PDB entry 2FTY | X-ray diffraction, 2.40 A resolution | chains A and B of the 4 polymer chains in the assembly

== Chain A (and B) ==
Molecule: dihydropyrimidinase
Source organism: Lachancea kluyveri
Notes: EC 3.5.2.2; chain B of this document is another copy of the same molecule, construct and numbering; everything in this record applies to it too
UniProtKB: Q9P903 (Q9P903_SACKL); residue numbers follow UniProt; this construct covers 2-542
Chain sequence (559 residues; numbered 2 to 560; the number before each row is that of its first residue):
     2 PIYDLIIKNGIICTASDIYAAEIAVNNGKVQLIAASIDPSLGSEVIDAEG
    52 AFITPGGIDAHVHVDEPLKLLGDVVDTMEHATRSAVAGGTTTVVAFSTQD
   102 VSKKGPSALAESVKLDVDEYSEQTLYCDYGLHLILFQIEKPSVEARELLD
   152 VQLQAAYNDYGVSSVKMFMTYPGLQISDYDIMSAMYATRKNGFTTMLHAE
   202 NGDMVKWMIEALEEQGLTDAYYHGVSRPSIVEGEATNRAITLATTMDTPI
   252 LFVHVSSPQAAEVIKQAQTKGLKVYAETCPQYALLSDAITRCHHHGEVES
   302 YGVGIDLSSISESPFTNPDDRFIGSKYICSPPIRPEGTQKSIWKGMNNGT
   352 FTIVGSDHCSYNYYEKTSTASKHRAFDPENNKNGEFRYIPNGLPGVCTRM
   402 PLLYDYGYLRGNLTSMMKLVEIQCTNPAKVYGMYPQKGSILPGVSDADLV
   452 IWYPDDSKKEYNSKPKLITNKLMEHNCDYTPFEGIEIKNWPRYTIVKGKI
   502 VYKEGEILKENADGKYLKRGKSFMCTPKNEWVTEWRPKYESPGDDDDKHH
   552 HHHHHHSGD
Not modelled in the structure: 295-302, 542-560
Construct notes: modified residue (167); expression tag (543-560)
Modified residues: Lys-167 (lysine nz-carboxylic acid; KCX)
Metal / ion sites: Zn2+ site 1: His-62, His-64, Lys-167, Asp-358; Zn2+ site 2: Lys-167, His-199, His-255
Curated features (UniProtKB/Swiss-Prot):
  - binding site (Zn(2+)): His-62, His-64, Lys-167, His-199, His-255, Asp-358
  - binding site (substrate): Tyr-172, Ser-331, Asn-392
  - modified residue: Lys-167 (N6-carboxylysine)

== How chain A and chain B interact ==
Pairs across the interface (80; chain A residue first):
  Ser-143(A) with Trp-208(B); Glu-211(B), hydrogen bond
  Val-144(A) with Glu-211(B); Glu-215(B)
  Arg-147(A) with Glu-215(B), salt bridge
  Ser-178(A) with Asp-204(B)
  Asp-179(A) with Asn-202(B), hydrogen bond; Asp-204(B), hydrogen bond (backbone-side chain)
  Tyr-180(A) with Asp-204(B), hydrogen bond (backbone-side chain); Lys-207(B); Trp-208(B); Glu-211(B), hydrogen bond
  Met-183(A) with Met-205(B), hydrophobic; Trp-208(B), hydrophobic
  Ser-184(A) with Trp-208(B), hydrogen bond
  Tyr-187(A) with Trp-208(B), hydrophobic
  Asn-202(A) with Asp-179(B), hydrogen bond
  Asp-204(A) with Ser-178(B); Asp-179(B); Tyr-180(B)
  Met-205(A) with Met-183(B), hydrophobic; Leu-243(B), hydrophobic; Thr-246(B)
  Lys-207(A) with Tyr-180(B)
  Trp-208(A) with Ser-143(B), hydrogen bond; Tyr-180(B); Met-183(B), hydrophobic; Ser-184(B), hydrogen bond; Tyr-187(B), hydrophobic; Met-247(B), hydrophobic; Trp-536(B), hydrophobic
  Met-209(A) with Thr-246(B); Trp-536(B), hydrophobic
  Glu-211(A) with Pro-142(B); Ser-143(B); Val-144(B); Tyr-180(B), hydrogen bond
  Ala-212(A) with Trp-536(B)
  Leu-213(A) with Trp-536(B)
  Glu-215(A) with Val-144(B); Arg-147(B); Lys-539(B), salt bridge
  Gln-216(A) with Trp-536(B), hydrogen bond; Arg-537(B), hydrogen bond (side chain-backbone); Lys-539(B)
  Tyr-222(A) with Glu-535(B), hydrogen bond
  Tyr-223(A) with Glu-535(B)
  Val-226(A) with Thr-534(B)
  Pro-229(A) with Val-533(B), hydrophobic; Thr-534(B)
  Ile-231(A) with Thr-242(B); Thr-245(B)
  Glu-235(A) with Glu-235(B); Arg-239(B); Thr-242(B)
  Asn-238(A) with Asn-238(B)
  Arg-239(A) with Glu-235(B), salt bridge; Arg-239(B)
  Thr-242(A) with Met-205(B); Ile-231(B); Glu-235(B)
  Leu-243(A) with Met-205(B), hydrophobic
  Thr-245(A) with Ile-231(B)
  Thr-246(A) with Met-205(B); Met-209(B)
  Met-247(A) with Trp-208(B), hydrophobic
  Val-533(A) with Pro-229(B), hydrophobic; Ile-231(B), hydrophobic
  Thr-534(A) with Val-226(B); Pro-229(B)
  Glu-535(A) with Tyr-222(B), hydrogen bond; Tyr-223(B)
  Trp-536(A) with Trp-208(B), hydrophobic; Met-209(B), hydrophobic; Ala-212(B); Leu-213(B); Gln-216(B)
  Arg-537(A) with Gln-216(B), hydrogen bond (backbone-side chain)
  Lys-539(A) with Glu-215(B), salt bridge; Gln-216(B)
Also at the interface, not in a pair above, chain A (42 interface residues in all): Pro-142, Arg-292, Pro-538
Also at the interface, not in a pair above, chain B (41 interface residues in all): Pro-538

== Overview ==
42 residues of chain A and 41 residues of chain B are in contact, with 15 hydrogen bonds and 4 salt bridges.
Polar pairs include Arg-147(A)/Glu-215(B), Glu-215(A)/Lys-539(B) and Arg-239(A)/Glu-235(B). From UniProt: 6
Zn2+-binding residues and 3 substrate-binding residues on chain A.
Chain A and chain B are both dihydropyrimidinase (Lachancea kluyveri); the structure, Crystal structure of
dihydropyrimidinase from Saccharomyces kluyveri, was determined by X-ray diffraction, deposited together with
2FTW, 2FVK and 2FVM.
